3DG7 - chains A and B; structure by X-ray diffraction, 2.00 A resolution.

[Chain A (and B)]
Name: Muconate cycloisomerase
Organism: Mycobacterium smegmatis
Notes: EC 5.5.1.-; chain B of this document is another copy of the same molecule, construct and numbering; everything in this record applies to it too
Reference sequence: A0QTN8 (A0QTN8_MYCS2); residues 1-367 here = UniProt positions 1-367
Chain sequence (367 residues; numbered 1 to 367; the number before each row is that of its first residue):
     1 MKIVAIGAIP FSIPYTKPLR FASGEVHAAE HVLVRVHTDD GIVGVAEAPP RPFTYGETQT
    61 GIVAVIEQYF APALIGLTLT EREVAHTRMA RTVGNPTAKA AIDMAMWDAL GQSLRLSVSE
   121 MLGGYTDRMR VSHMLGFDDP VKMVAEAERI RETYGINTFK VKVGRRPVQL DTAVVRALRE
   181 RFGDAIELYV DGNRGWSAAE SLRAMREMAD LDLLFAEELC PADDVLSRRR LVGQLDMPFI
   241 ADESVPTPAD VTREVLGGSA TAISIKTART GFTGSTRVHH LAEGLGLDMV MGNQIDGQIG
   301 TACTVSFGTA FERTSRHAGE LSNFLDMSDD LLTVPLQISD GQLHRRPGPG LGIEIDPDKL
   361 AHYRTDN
Disordered / not traced: 367
Bound ions: Mg2+: D191, E217, D242 (together with muconolactone)
Ligand contacts: muconolactone (MUC; [(2S)-5-oxo-2,5-dihydrofuran-2-yl]acetic acid): F21, R51, F53, T54, M134, K160, K162, D191, N193, E217, D242, E243, K266, N293, Q294, I295, E320

[How chain A and chain B interact]
Pairs across the interface (46):
  M1(A) - L116(B)  hydrophobic
  T80(A) - E120(B)  hydrogen bond
  T80(A) - G123(B)
  T80(A) - G124(B)
  E81(A) - G123(B)
  R82(A) - M121(B)  hydrogen bond (side chain-backbone)
  R82(A) - L122(B)  hydrogen bond (side chain-backbone)
  R82(A) - G123(B)  hydrogen bond (backbone-backbone)
  E83(A) - G123(B)  hydrogen bond (backbone-backbone)
  E83(A) - Y125(B)
  E83(A) - A310(B)
  E83(A) - F311(B)
  V84(A) - G124(B)
  V84(A) - Y125(B)
  T87(A) - Y125(B)
  L114(A) - L116(B)  hydrophobic
  L116(A) - M1(B)  hydrophobic
  L116(A) - L114(B)  hydrophobic
  E120(A) - T80(B)  hydrogen bond
  M121(A) - R82(B)  hydrogen bond (backbone-side chain)
  L122(A) - R82(B)  hydrogen bond (backbone-side chain)
  G123(A) - T80(B)
  G123(A) - E81(B)
  G123(A) - R82(B)  hydrogen bond (backbone-backbone)
  G123(A) - E83(B)  hydrogen bond (backbone-backbone)
  G124(A) - T80(B)
  G124(A) - V84(B)
  Y125(A) - E83(B)
  Y125(A) - V84(B)
  Y125(A) - T87(B)
  T252(A) - G284(B)  hydrogen bond (side chain-backbone)
  L256(A) - L256(B)  hydrophobic
  T276(A) - H280(B)
  R277(A) - H279(B)
  R277(A) - H280(B)
  R277(A) - E283(B)  salt bridge
  H279(A) - R277(B)
  H280(A) - T276(B)
  H280(A) - R277(B)
  H280(A) - H280(B)  hydrogen bond
  L281(A) - L281(B)  hydrophobic
  E283(A) - R277(B)  salt bridge
  G284(A) - T252(B)  hydrogen bond (backbone-side chain)
  L285(A) - L285(B)  hydrophobic
  A310(A) - E83(B)
  F311(A) - E83(B)
Also at the interface, not in a pair above, chain A (29 interface residues in all): P248, E312
Also at the interface, not in a pair above, chain B (29 interface residues in all): P248, E312

[Summary]
The chain A/chain B interface involves 29 residues from each chain; the contacts include 13 hydrogen bonds and
2 salt bridges. Among the polar pairs are R277(A)-E283(B), T80(A)-E120(B) and R82(A)-M121(B). Bound to chain
A: muconolactone. D191(A), E217(A) and D242(A) form the Mg2+ site.
Chain A and chain B are both Muconate cycloisomerase (Mycobacterium smegmatis); the structure, Crystal
structure of muconate lactonizing enzyme from Mucobacterium Smegmatis complexed with muconolactone, was
determined by X-ray diffraction together with 3FJ4, 3DG3, 3DG6, 3DGB and 3CT2 from the same study.
